9JG6 - chains X and e of the 48 polymer chains in the assembly; structure by electron microscopy, 3.21 A resolution.

Chain X:
Protein: Endorhamnosidase
Source organism: Salmonella enterica subsp. enterica serovar Typhimurium
Reference sequence: A0A3V9J050 (A0A3V9J050_SALTM); residues 1-667 here = UniProt positions 1-667
Chain sequence (667 residues; row label = number of the first residue in the row):
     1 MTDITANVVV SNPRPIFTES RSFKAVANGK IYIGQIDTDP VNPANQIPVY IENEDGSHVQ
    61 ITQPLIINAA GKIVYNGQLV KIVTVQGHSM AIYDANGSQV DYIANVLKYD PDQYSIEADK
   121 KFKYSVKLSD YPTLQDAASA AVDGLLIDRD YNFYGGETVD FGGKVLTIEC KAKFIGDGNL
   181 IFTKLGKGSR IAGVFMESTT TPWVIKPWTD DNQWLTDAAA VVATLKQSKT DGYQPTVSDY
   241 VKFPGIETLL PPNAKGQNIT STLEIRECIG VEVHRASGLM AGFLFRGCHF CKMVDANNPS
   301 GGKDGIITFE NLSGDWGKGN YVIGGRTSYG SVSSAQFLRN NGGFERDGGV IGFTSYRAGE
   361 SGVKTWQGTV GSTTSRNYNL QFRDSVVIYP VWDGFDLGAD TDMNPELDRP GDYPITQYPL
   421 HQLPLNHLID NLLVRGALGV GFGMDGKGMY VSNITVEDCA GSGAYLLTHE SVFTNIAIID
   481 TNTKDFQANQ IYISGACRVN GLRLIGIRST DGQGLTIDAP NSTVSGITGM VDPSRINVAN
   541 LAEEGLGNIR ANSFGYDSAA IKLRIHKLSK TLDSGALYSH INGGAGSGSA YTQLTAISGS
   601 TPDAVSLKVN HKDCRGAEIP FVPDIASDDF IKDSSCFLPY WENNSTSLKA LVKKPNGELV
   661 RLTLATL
Not modelled in the structure: 1, 151-667

Chain e:
Protein: Phage stabilisation protein
Source organism: Salmonella enterica subsp. enterica serovar Typhimurium
Reference sequence: A0A444A1G7 (A0A444A1G7_SALTM); residue numbers follow UniProt; this construct covers 1-472
Chain sequence (472 residues; each row starts with the number of its first residue):
     1 MPIQQLPMMK GMGKDFKNAD YIDYLPVNML ATPKEILNSS GYLRSFPGIT KRYDMNGVSR
    61 GVEYNTAQNA VYRVCGGKLY KGESEVGDVA GSGRVSMAHG RTSQAVGVNG QLVEYRYDGT
   121 VKTVSNWPAD SGFTQYELGS VRDITRLRGR YAWSKDGTDS WFITDLEDES HPDRYSAQYR
   181 AESQPDGIIG IGTWRDFIVC FGSSTIEYFS LTGATTAGAA LYVAQPSLMV QKGIAGTYCK
   241 TPFADSYAFI SHPATGAPSV YIIGSGQASP IATASIEKII RSYTAEEMAT GVMETLRFDS
   301 HELLIIHLPR HVLVYDASSS QNGPQWCVLK TGLYDDVYRG VDFMYEGNQI TCGDKSEAVV
   361 GQLQFDISSQ YDKQQEHLLF TPLFKADNAR CFDLEVESST GVAQYADRLF LSATTDGINY
   421 GREQMIEQNE PFVYDKRVLW KRVGRIRRLI GFKLRVITKS PVTLSGCQIR LE
Not modelled in the structure: 1-2

Chain X / chain e interface:
Contacting residue pairs - 16 pairs, chain X then chain e:
  Ile-51(X) with Asn-419(e)
  Asn-53(X) with Asn-419(e)
  Glu-54(X) with Tyr-334(e); Glu-376(e); Glu-423(e); Arg-455(e), salt bridge
  Asp-55(X) with Tyr-334(e); Lys-453(e), salt bridge
  His-58(X) with Phe-16(e)
  Val-59(X) with Phe-16(e), hydrophobic
  Tyr-75(X) with Asp-416(e), hydrogen bond; Asn-419(e)
  Asn-76(X) with Thr-415(e); Asp-416(e)
  Gln-78(X) with Gly-421(e); Arg-422(e), hydrogen bond (side chain-backbone)
Other interface residues (no listed pair), chain X (10 interface residues in all): Ser-57
Other interface residues (no listed pair), chain e (13 interface residues in all): Ile-418, Arg-447

In short:
10 residues of chain X face 13 of chain e across their interface, with 2 hydrogen bonds and 2 salt bridges.
Polar contacts include Glu-54(X)/Arg-455(e), Asp-55(X)/Lys-453(e) and Tyr-75(X)/Asp-416(e).
Here chain X is Endorhamnosidase and chain e is Phage stabilisation protein, both from Salmonella enterica
subsp. enterica serovar Typhimurium. Entry 9JG6 (The tail-complex structure of phage P22) was determined by
electron microscopy (same publication as 9JGA, 9KYV, 9KYW, 9KYX and 9KYY).
